Entry 7OND (X-ray diffraction, 1.45 A resolution); this record covers chain A.

# Chain A
Molecule: Haloalkane dehalogenase
Organism: Rhodococcus sp
Notes: EC 3.8.1.5
Reference sequence: P0A3G3 (DHAA_RHOSO); residues 3-293 here = UniProt positions 3-293
Amino-acid sequence (303 residues; each row starts with the number of its first residue):
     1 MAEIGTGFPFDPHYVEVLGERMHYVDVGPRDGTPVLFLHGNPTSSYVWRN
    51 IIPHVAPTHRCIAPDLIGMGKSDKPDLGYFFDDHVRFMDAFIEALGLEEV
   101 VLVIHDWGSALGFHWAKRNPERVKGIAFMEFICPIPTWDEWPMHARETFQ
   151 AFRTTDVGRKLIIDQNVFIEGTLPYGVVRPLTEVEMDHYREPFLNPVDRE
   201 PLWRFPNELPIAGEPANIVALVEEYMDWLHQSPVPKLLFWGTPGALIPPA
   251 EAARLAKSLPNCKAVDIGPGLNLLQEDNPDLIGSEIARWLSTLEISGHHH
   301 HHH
Unresolved in the structure: 1-2, 299-303
Glycans and other covalent adducts: compound VF2 linked to D106
Differences from the reference sequence: initiating methionine (1); expression tag (2, 294-303); engineered mutation V47 (Leu in P0A3G3), T58 (Ser in P0A3G3), G78 (Asp in P0A3G3), F87 (Tyr in P0A3G3), M88 (Leu in P0A3G3), F128 (Cys in P0A3G3), C133 (Arg in P0A3G3), M143 (Glu in P0A3G3), H144 (Phe in P0A3G3), T155 (Ala in P0A3G3), K160 (Glu in P0A3G3), V167 (Ala in P0A3G3), T172 (Ala in P0A3G3), Y175 (Lys in P0A3G3), G176 (Cys in P0A3G3), N195 (Lys in P0A3G3), E224 (Ala in P0A3G3), D227 (Asn in P0A3G3), A245 (Val in P0A3G3), K257 (Glu in P0A3G3), A264 (Thr in P0A3G3), N272 (His in P0A3G3), L273 (Tyr in P0A3G3), S291 (Pro in P0A3G3), T292 (Ala in P0A3G3)
Residues lining bound ligands: VF2 (4-[(E)-2-[1-(7-chloranylheptyl)pyridin-1-ium-4-yl]ethenyl]-N,N-dimethyl-aniline): N41, W107, I132, W141, P142, H144, A145, F149, F168, P243, G244, A245, L246, L271, N272
UniProt features mapped onto this chain:
  - active site: D106 (Nucleophile), E130 (Proton donor)
What the authors report for this chain:
  - binding site for VF2: W141, P142, A145, P243, L271
  - catalytic residues: D106 (citing earlier work)

# In short
Compound VF2 is covalently linked to D106. From UniProt: active-site residues D106 and E130. From the paper:
the catalytic residue D106; a binding site for VF2 at W141, P142 and A145 among others.
Chain A is Haloalkane dehalogenase (Rhodococcus sp); the structure, HaloTag Engineering for Enhanced
Fluorogenicity and Kinetics with a Styrylpyridine Dye, was determined by X-ray diffraction together with 7OO4
from the same study.
